PDB entry 8BEI | electron microscopy, 3.06 A resolution | chains B and F of the 6 polymer chains in the assembly

Chain B (and F):
Molecule: Citrate synthase
Organism: Synechococcus elongatus PCC 7942
Notes: chain F of this document is another copy of the same molecule, construct and numbering; everything in this record applies to it too
UniProt: Q31QM5 (Q31QM5_SYNE7); numbering as in UniProt (aligned over 7-386)
Sequence (389 residues; each row starts with the number of its first residue):
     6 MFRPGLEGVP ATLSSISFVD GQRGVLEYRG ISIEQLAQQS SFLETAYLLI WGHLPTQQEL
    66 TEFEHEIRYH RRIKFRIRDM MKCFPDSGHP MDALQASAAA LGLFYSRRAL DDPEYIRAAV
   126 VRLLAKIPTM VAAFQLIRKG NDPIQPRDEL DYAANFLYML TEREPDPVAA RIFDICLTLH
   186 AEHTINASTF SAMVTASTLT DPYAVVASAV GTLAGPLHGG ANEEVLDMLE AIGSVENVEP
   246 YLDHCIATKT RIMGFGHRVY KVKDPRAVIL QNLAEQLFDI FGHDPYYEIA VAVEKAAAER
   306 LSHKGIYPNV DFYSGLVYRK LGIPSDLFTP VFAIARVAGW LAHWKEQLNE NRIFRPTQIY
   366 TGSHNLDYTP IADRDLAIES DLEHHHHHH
Unresolved in the structure: 6-10, 112-117, 246-256, 308-309, 380-394
Sequence notes: initiating methionine (6); expression tag (387-394)
From the paper describing this entry:
  - mutagenesis - L18Q: unchanged catalytic activity on saturating substrate conditions

Interface between chain B and chain F:
Contacting residue pairs (9):
  Lys87(B) - Phe80(F)
  Asp91(B) - Arg81(F)  salt bridge
  Lys144(B) - Lys79(F)  hydrogen bond (backbone-side chain)
  Gly145(B) - Lys79(F)
  Gly145(B) - Phe80(F)  hydrogen bond (backbone-backbone)
  Asn146(B) - Phe80(F)
  Asp147(B) - Phe80(F)
  Asp147(B) - Arg83(F)  salt bridge
  Glu167(B) - Arg77(F)  salt bridge
Interface residues without a listed pair, chain B (8 interface residues in all): Ile142

In short:
8 residues of chain B and 5 residues of chain F are in contact, with 2 hydrogen bonds and 3 salt bridges.
Among the polar pairs are Asp91(B)-Arg81(F), Asp147(B)-Arg83(F) and Glu167(B)-Arg77(F). The paper reports that
L18Q of chain B leaves catalytic activity on saturating substrate conditions unchanged.
Chain B and chain F are both Citrate synthase (Synechococcus elongatus PCC 7942); the structure, Structure of
hexameric subcomplexes (Truncation Delta2-6) of the fractal citrate synthase from Synechococcus elongatus
PCC7942, was determined by electron microscopy together with 8BP7, 8RJK, 8RJL and 8AN1 from the same study.
